PDB entry 3J0O | electron microscopy, 9.00 A resolution (very low resolution: no residue pairs are listed; an interface is given only as per-side residue counts) | chains L and X of the 30 polymer chains in the assembly

# Chain L
Protein: Ribosomal protein S23
From: Oryctolagus cuniculus
Sequence (141 residues; row label = number of the first residue in the row):
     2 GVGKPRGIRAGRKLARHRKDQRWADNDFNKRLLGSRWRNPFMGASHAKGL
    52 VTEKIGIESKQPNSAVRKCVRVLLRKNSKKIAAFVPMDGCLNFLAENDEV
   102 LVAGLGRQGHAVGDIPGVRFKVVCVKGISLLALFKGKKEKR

# Chain X
Protein: Ribosomal protein S30
From: Oryctolagus cuniculus
Sequence (68 residues; row label = number of the first residue in the row):
     7 TLAKAGKVRKQTPKVEKKDKPRKTPKGRSYKRILYNRRYAPHILATDPKK
    57 RKSPNWHAGKKEKMDAAA

# How chain L and chain X interact
At this resolution (9 A) residue pairs are not listed: 8 residues of chain L and 7 of chain X lie at the interface.

# In short
The interface between chain L and chain X involves 8 residues on one side and 7 on the other.
Chain L is Ribosomal protein S23 and chain X is Ribosomal protein S30, both from Oryctolagus cuniculus; the
structure, Core of mammalian 80S pre-ribosome in complex with tRNAs fitted to a 9A cryo-EM map: classic ...,
was determined by electron microscopy, deposited together with 3J0L and 3J0P.
